PDB entry 6F6P | X-ray diffraction, 2.45 A resolution | chains C and D of the 4 polymer chains in the assembly

[Chain C]
Name: Rab-3A-interacting protein
Source organism: Homo sapiens
UniProtKB: Q96QF0 (RAB3I_HUMAN); residues 143-245 here correspond to UniProt positions 159-261 (UniProt number = residue number + 16)
Chain sequence (106 residues; numbered 140 to 245; the number before each row is that of its first residue):
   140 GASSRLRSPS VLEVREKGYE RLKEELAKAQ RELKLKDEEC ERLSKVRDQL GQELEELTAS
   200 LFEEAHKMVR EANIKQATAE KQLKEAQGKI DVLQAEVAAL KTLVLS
Not modelled in the structure: 140-154, 244-245
Sequence notes: expression tag (140-142)
Curated features (UniProtKB/Swiss-Prot):
  - modified residue (Phosphoserine): Ser147, Ser149

[Chain D]
Name: Rab-3A-interacting protein
Source organism: Homo sapiens
UniProtKB: Q96QF0 (RAB3I_HUMAN); residues 144-246 here correspond to UniProt positions 159-261 (UniProt number = residue number + 15)
Chain sequence (106 residues; each row starts with the number of its first residue):
   141 GAASRLRSPS VLEVREKGYE RLKEELAKAQ RELKLKDEEC ERLSKVRDQL GQELEELTAS
   201 LFEEAHKMVR EANIKQATAE KQLKEAQGKI DVLQAEVAAL KTLVLS
Not modelled in the structure: 141-148
Sequence notes: expression tag (141-143)
Curated features (UniProtKB/Swiss-Prot):
  - modified residue (Phosphoserine): Ser148, Ser150

[Chain C / chain D interface]
Residue-residue contacts (45; chain C residue first):
  Gly157(C) - Leu197(D)
  Tyr158(C) - Leu194(D)  hydrophobic
  Tyr158(C) - Leu197(D)  hydrophobic
  Tyr158(C) - Thr198(D)
  Leu161(C) - Leu190(D)  hydrophobic
  Leu161(C) - Glu193(D)
  Leu161(C) - Leu194(D)
  Lys162(C) - Leu194(D)
  Leu165(C) - Arg187(D)
  Leu165(C) - Leu190(D)  hydrophobic
  Leu165(C) - Gly191(D)
  Leu165(C) - Leu194(D)  hydrophobic
  Gln169(C) - Arg187(D)  hydrogen bond
  Glu171(C) - Leu183(D)
  Leu172(C) - Cys180(D)
  Leu172(C) - Leu183(D)  hydrophobic
  Leu172(C) - Ser184(D)
  Leu172(C) - Arg187(D)
  Lys175(C) - Glu179(D)  salt bridge
  Lys175(C) - Cys180(D)  hydrogen bond (backbone-side chain)
  Lys175(C) - Leu183(D)
  Asp176(C) - Cys180(D)  hydrogen bond
  Glu178(C) - Lys176(D)  salt bridge
  Cys179(C) - Leu173(D)
  Cys179(C) - Lys176(D)
  Cys179(C) - Asp177(D)  hydrogen bond
  Cys179(C) - Cys180(D)  hydrophobic
  Leu182(C) - Glu172(D)
  Leu182(C) - Lys176(D)
  Ser183(C) - Leu173(D)
  Arg186(C) - Leu166(D)
  Arg186(C) - Gln170(D)  hydrogen bond
  Arg186(C) - Leu173(D)
  Leu189(C) - Leu162(D)  hydrophobic
  Leu189(C) - Glu165(D)
  Glu192(C) - Leu162(D)
  Leu193(C) - Tyr159(D)  hydrophobic
  Leu193(C) - Leu162(D)
  Leu193(C) - Lys163(D)
  Leu196(C) - Arg155(D)
  Leu196(C) - Gly158(D)
  Leu196(C) - Tyr159(D)
  Thr197(C) - Tyr159(D)
  Leu200(C) - Arg155(D)
  Leu200(C) - Tyr159(D)  hydrophobic
Interface residues without a listed pair, chain C (24 interface residues in all): Glu164, Ala168, Gly190
Interface residues without a listed pair, chain D (25 interface residues in all): Ala169, Leu201

[Summary]
Chain C and chain D form an interface of 24 and 25 residues respectively; the contacts include 5 hydrogen
bonds and 2 salt bridges. Polar contacts include Lys175(C)-Glu179(D), Glu178(C)-Lys176(D) and
Gln169(C)-Arg187(D).
Chain C is Rab-3A-interacting protein and chain D is Rab-3A-interacting protein, both from Homo sapiens; the
structure, Crystal structure of tetrameric human Rabin8 GEF domain, was determined by X-ray diffraction.
